7YCR - chains A and C of the 3 polymer chains in the assembly; structure by X-ray diffraction, 2.15 A resolution.

== Chain A ==
Protein: Deoxyribodipyrimidine photo-lyase
Source organism: Methanosarcina mazei
Notes: EC 4.1.99.3
Reference sequence: A0A0F8I5V2 (A0A0F8I5V2_METMZ); residues 3-462 here correspond to UniProt positions 1-460 (UniProt number = residue number - 2)
Sequence (482 residues; each row starts with the number of its first residue; numbers below 1 keep their minus sign (Met-17 is residue -17)):
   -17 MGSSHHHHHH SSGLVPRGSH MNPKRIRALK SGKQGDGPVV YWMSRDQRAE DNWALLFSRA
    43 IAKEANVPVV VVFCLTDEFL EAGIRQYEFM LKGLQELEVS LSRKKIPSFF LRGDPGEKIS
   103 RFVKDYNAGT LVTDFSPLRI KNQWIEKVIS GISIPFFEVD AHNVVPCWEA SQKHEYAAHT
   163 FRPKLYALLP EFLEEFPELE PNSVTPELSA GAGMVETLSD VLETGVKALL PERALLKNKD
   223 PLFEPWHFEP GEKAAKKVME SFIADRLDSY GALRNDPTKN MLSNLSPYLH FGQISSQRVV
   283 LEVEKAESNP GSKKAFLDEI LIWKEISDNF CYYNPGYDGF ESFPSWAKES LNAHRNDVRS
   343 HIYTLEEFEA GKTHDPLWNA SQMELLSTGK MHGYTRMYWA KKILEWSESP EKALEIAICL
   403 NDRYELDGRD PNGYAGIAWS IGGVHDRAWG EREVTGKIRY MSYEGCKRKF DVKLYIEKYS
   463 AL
Disordered / not traced: -17 to -3, 189-197, 463-464
Construct notes: initiating methionine (-17); expression tag (-16 to 2, 463-464); engineered mutation Thr377 (Met375 in A0A0F8I5V2)
Ligand contacts: FAD (flavin-adenine dinucleotide): Tyr252, Leu264, Ser265, Asn266, Leu267, Ser268, Leu271, Phe298, Glu301, Ile302, Trp305, Lys306, Ser309, Lys372, Met373, Gly375, Arg378, Met379, Ala382, Asn403, Glu407, Asp409, Gly410, Asp412, Asn414, Gly415, Gly418, Ile419, Ser422
What the authors report for this chain:
  - catalytic residues: Arg256 (proposed by the authors, not directly observed)

== Chain C ==
Molecule: CPD photolesion containing DNA
Sequence (13 nucleotides; each row starts with the number of its first residue):
     1 ATCGGCXCGC GCA
Disordered / not traced: 1-2
Modified positions: TTD (cis-syn cyclobutane thymine dimer) at position 7

== Interface between chain A and chain C ==
Pairs across the interface (26):
  Ala159(A) - TTD_7(C)  phosphate contact
  Ala160(A) - TTD_7(C)  hydrogen bond to the phosphate
  His161(A) - DC6(C)  phosphate contact
  His161(A) - TTD_7(C)  phosphate contact
  Arg164(A) - TTD_7(C)  salt bridge to the phosphate
  Arg256(A) - TTD_7(C)  base contact
  Asn257(A) - TTD_7(C)  base contact
  Glu301(A) - TTD_7(C)  base contact
  Trp305(A) - TTD_7(C)  base contact
  Tyr376(A) - DC8(C)  hydrogen bond to the phosphate
  Met379(A) - TTD_7(C)  base contact
  Trp421(A) - TTD_7(C)  base contact
  Arg429(A) - DC6(C)  base contact
  Arg429(A) - TTD_7(C)  base contact
  Trp431(A) - TTD_7(C)  base contact
  Trp431(A) - DC8(C)  base contact
  Arg441(A) - TTD_7(C)  base contact
  Arg441(A) - DC8(C)  hydrogen bond to the sugar
  Tyr442(A) - DC8(C)  phosphate contact
  Tyr442(A) - DG9(C)  sugar contact
  Met443(A) - DC8(C)  phosphate contact
  Met443(A) - DG9(C)  phosphate contact
  Ser444(A) - DG9(C)  hydrogen bond to the phosphate
  Gly447(A) - DG9(C)  phosphate contact
  Lys451(A) - DC8(C)  salt bridge to the phosphate
  Lys451(A) - DG9(C)  salt bridge to the phosphate
Other interface residues (no listed pair), chain A (23 interface residues in all): Gly375, Glu446, Cys448, Arg450
Other interface residues (no listed pair), chain C (5 interface residues in all): DC10

== Summary ==
23 residues of chain A and 5 residues of chain C are in contact; the contacts include 4 hydrogen bonds and 3
salt bridges. Among the polar pairs are Arg441(A)-DC8(C), Ala160(A)-TTD_7(C) and Tyr376(A)-DC8(C). Bound to
chain A: flavin-adenine dinucleotide. The paper reports the catalytic residue Arg256(A).
Here chain A is Deoxyribodipyrimidine photo-lyase (Methanosarcina mazei) and chain C is CPD photolesion
containing DNA. Entry 7YCR (TR-SFX MmCPDII-DNA complex: 450 ps snapshot. Includes 450ps, dark, and
extrapolated structure factors) was determined by X-ray diffraction, deposited together with 7YC7, 7YCM, 7YCP,
7YD6, 7YD7, 7YD8 and 10 further entries.
